Entry 6S7T (electron microscopy, 3.50 A resolution); this record covers chains A and H of the 10 polymer chains in the assembly.

== Chain A ==
Name: Dolichyl-diphosphooligosaccharide--protein glycosyltransferase subunit STT3B
Source organism: Homo sapiens
Notes: EC 2.4.99.18
UniProtKB: Q8TCJ2 (STT3B_HUMAN); residue numbers follow UniProt; this construct covers 1-826
Chain sequence (826 residues; row label = number of the first residue in the row):
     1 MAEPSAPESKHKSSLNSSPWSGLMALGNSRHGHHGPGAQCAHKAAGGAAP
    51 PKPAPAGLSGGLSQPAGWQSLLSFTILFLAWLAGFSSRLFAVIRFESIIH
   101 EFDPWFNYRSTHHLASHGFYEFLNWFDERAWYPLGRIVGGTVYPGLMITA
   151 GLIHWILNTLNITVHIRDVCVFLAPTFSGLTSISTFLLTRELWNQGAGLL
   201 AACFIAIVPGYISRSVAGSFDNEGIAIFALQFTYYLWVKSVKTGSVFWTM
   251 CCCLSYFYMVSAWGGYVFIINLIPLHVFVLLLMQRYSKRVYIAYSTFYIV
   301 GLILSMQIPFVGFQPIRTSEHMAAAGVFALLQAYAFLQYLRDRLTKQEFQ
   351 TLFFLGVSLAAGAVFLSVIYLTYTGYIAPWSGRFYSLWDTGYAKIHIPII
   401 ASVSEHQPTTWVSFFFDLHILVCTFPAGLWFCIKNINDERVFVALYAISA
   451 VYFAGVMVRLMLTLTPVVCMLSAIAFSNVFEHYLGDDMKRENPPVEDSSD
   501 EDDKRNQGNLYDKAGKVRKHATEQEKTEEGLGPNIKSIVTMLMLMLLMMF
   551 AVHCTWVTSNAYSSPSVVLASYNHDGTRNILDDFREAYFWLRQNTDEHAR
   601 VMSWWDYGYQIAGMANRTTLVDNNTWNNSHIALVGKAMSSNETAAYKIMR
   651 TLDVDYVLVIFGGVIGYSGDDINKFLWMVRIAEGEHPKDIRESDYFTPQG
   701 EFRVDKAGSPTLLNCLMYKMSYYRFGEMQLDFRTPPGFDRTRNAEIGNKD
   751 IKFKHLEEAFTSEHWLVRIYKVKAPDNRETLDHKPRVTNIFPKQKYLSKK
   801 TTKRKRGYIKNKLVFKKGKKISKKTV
Not modelled in the structure: 1-62, 486-532, 816-826
Glycans and other covalent adducts: N-acetylglucosamine (NAG) linked to Asn-616, Asn-641; glycan linked to Asn-627
Small-molecule neighbours:
  - 0K3 ((2Z,6Z,10Z,14Z,18Z,22Z,26Z)-3,7,11,15,19,23,27,31-octamethyldotriaconta-2,6,10,14,18,22,26,30-octaen-1-yl dihydrogen phosphate): Tyr-143, Asn-222, Trp-263, Gly-264, Gly-265, Val-267, Phe-268, Asn-271, Leu-272, Pro-274, Leu-275, Phe-278, Met-322, Ala-323, Gly-326, Val-364, Phe-365, Val-368, Trp-380, Arg-383, Phe-384, Leu-387, Ser-449, Phe-453, Arg-459, Leu-460
  - EGY ((4R,7R)-4-hydroxy-N,N,N-trimethyl-4,9-dioxo-7-[(undecanoyloxy)methyl]-3,5,8-trioxa-4lambda~5~-phosphadocosan-1-aminium), molecule 1: Ser-70, Phe-74, Leu-77, Phe-78, Ile-183
  - EGY, molecule 2: Phe-85, Leu-89, Val-92, Ile-93, Phe-95, Glu-96, Ser-97, Ile-153, Ile-156, Leu-157, Val-164, Asp-168, Phe-172, Thr-176
  - EGY, molecule 3: Ser-97, Leu-157, Leu-160, Ile-162, Val-164, Asp-168
  - EGY, molecule 4: Leu-114, Ala-115, Gly-118, Phe-119, Ile-148, Gly-151, Leu-152, Trp-155, Ile-156
  - EGY, molecule 5: Phe-119, Tyr-120, Leu-123, Pro-144, Ile-148, Leu-254, Phe-257, Tyr-258, Ser-261, Leu-304, Gln-307, Ile-308, Pro-309
  - EGY, molecule 6: Phe-232, Phe-247, Trp-248, Cys-251, Leu-254, Ser-255, Tyr-258
  - EGY, molecule 7: Leu-275, Val-279, Leu-282, Met-283, Gln-284, Arg-285, Ile-433, Ile-436, Ala-444, Leu-445, Ile-448
  - EGY, molecule 8: Phe-278, Leu-282, Gln-284, Tyr-334, Val-357, Ala-361, Gly-362, Phe-365
  - KZB ((2S,3R,4R,5S,6S)-2-(hydroxymethyl)-6-[(1S,2R,3R,4R,5'S,6S,7R,8S,9R,12R,13R,15S,16S,18R)-5',7,9,13-tetramethyl-3,15-bis(oxidanyl)spiro[5-oxapentacyclo[10.8.0.02,9.04,8.013,18]icosane-6,2'-oxane]-16-yl]oxy-oxane-3,4,5-triol), molecule 1: Leu-180, Ile-183, Leu-187, Arg-190, Phe-232, Tyr-235, Lys-239, Trp-248
  - KZB, molecule 2: Lys-288, Tyr-291, Gln-332, Ala-335, Phe-336, Tyr-339, Asp-342
  - KZB, molecule 3: Phe-313, Ile-316, Arg-317, Met-322, Leu-371, Tyr-376, Ile-377
UniProt features mapped onto this chain:
  - region: Trp-604 to Asp-606 (Interacts with target acceptor peptide in protein substrate)
  - motif: Glu-101 to Asp-103 (DXD motif 1), Asp-221 to Glu-223 (DXD motif 2), Ser-402 to Glu-405 (SVSE motif), Trp-604 to Gly-608 (WWDYG motif), Asp-671 to Met-678 (DK motif)
  - binding site (Mn(2+)): Asp-103, Asp-221, Glu-223
  - binding site (dolichyl diphosphooligosaccharide): Arg-459, Tyr-609
  - site: Asp-103 (Interacts with target acceptor peptide in protein substrate), Arg-214 (Important for catalytic activity), Glu-405 (Interacts with target acceptor peptide in protein substrate), Lys-674 (Interacts with target acceptor peptide in protein substrate)
  - modified residue: Ala-2 (N-acetylalanine), Ser-13 (Phosphoserine), Ser-18 (Phosphoserine), Ser-29 (Phosphoserine), Ser-498 (Phosphoserine), Ser-499 (Phosphoserine)
  - glycosylation (N-linked (GlcNAc...) asparagine): Asn-616, Asn-623, Asn-627 (high mannose), Asn-641
Reported in the primary citation:
  - post-translational modification sites: Asn-616, Asn-627, Asn-641
  - catalytic residues: Asp-103
  - binding site for Peptide: Asp-103, Asn-623
  - binding site for 0K3: Arg-383, Arg-459
  - catalytic residues: Arg-459 (citing earlier work)

== Chain H ==
Name: Magnesium transporter protein 1
Source organism: Homo sapiens
UniProtKB: Q9H0U3 (MAGT1_HUMAN); residues 1-335 here = UniProt positions 1-335
Chain sequence (335 residues; numbered 1 to 335; the number before each row is that of its first residue):
     1 MAARWRFWCVSVTMVVALLIVCDVPSASAQRKKEMVLSEKVSQLMEWTNK
    51 RPVIRMNGDKFRRLVKAPPRNYSVIVMFTALQLHRQCVVCKQADEEFQIL
   101 ANSWRYSSAFTNRIFFAMVDFDEGSDVFQMLNMNSAPTFINFPAKGKPKR
   151 GDTYELQVRGFSAEQIARWIADRTDVNIRVIRPPNYAGPLMLGLLLAVIG
   201 GLVYLRRSNMEFLFNKTGWAFAALCFVLAMTSGQMWNHIRGPPYAHKNPH
   251 TGHVNYIHGSSQAQFVAETHIVLLFNGGVTLGMVLLCEAATSDMDIGKRK
   301 IMCVAGIGLVVLFFSWMLSIFRSKYHGYPYSFLMS
Not modelled in the structure: 1-214, 247-255
Small-molecule neighbours: EGY ((4R,7R)-4-hydroxy-N,N,N-trimethyl-4,9-dioxo-7-[(undecanoyloxy)methyl]-3,5,8-trioxa-4lambda~5~-phosphadocosan-1-aminium): Lys-216, Trp-219, Ala-223, Phe-226
UniProt features mapped onto this chain:
  - glycosylation: Asn-71 (N-linked (GlcNAc...) asparagine)
  - natural variant: Pro-137 to Ser-335 (deletion: In XMEN), His-238 to Ser-335 (deletion: In XMEN), Val-311 (V311G: Found in patients with X-linked intellectual disability; uncertain significance), Phe-313 to Ser-335 (deletion: In XMEN), Lys-324 (K324N: In CDG1CC), Ser-331 to Ser-335 (deletion: In CDG1CC)
  - mutagenesis: Cys-87 (C87S: Reduces N-glycosylation of cysteine-proximal acceptor sites; when associated with S-90), Cys-90 (C90S: Reduces N-glycosylation of cysteine-proximal acceptor sites; when associated with S-87)

== How chain A and chain H interact ==
Residue-residue contacts - 72 pairs, chain A then chain H:
  Thr-390(A) / Ile-239(H)
  Pro-408(A) / Trp-236(H)  hydrophobic
  Pro-408(A) / Ile-239(H)  hydrophobic
  Pro-408(A) / Arg-240(H)
  Thr-409(A) / Gly-233(H)
  Thr-410(A) / Trp-236(H)
  Thr-410(A) / Gln-262(H)  hydrogen bond (side chain-backbone)
  Thr-410(A) / Gln-264(H)
  Trp-411(A) / Ser-232(H)
  Trp-411(A) / Gln-264(H)
  Trp-411(A) / Glu-268(H)
  Trp-411(A) / Val-272(H)  hydrophobic
  Trp-411(A) / Met-317(H)  hydrophobic
  Trp-411(A) / Lys-324(H)
  Val-412(A) / Ser-261(H)
  Val-412(A) / Phe-321(H)  hydrophobic
  Val-412(A) / Lys-324(H)
  Phe-414(A) / Thr-231(H)
  Phe-415(A) / Phe-314(H)  hydrophobic
  Phe-415(A) / Met-317(H)  hydrophobic
  Phe-415(A) / Phe-321(H)  hydrophobic
  Phe-416(A) / Phe-321(H)  hydrophobic
  Phe-416(A) / Tyr-325(H)  hydrophobic
  His-419(A) / Phe-314(H)
  His-419(A) / Leu-318(H)
  His-419(A) / Tyr-328(H)
  Ile-420(A) / Phe-314(H)  hydrophobic
  Val-422(A) / Thr-231(H)
  Val-422(A) / Asn-276(H)  hydrogen bond (backbone-side chain)
  Cys-423(A) / Asn-276(H)
  Cys-423(A) / Val-279(H)  hydrophobic
  Cys-423(A) / Thr-280(H)  hydrogen bond (backbone-side chain)
  Thr-424(A) / Met-283(H)
  Phe-425(A) / Val-227(H)  hydrophobic
  Pro-426(A) / Leu-224(H)
  Pro-426(A) / Val-227(H)  hydrophobic
  Pro-426(A) / Leu-228(H)  hydrophobic
  Pro-426(A) / Thr-280(H)
  Ala-427(A) / Thr-280(H)
  Ala-427(A) / Met-283(H)  hydrophobic
  Ala-427(A) / Val-284(H)  hydrophobic
  Leu-429(A) / Ala-223(H)  hydrophobic
  Leu-429(A) / Val-227(H)  hydrophobic
  Trp-430(A) / Leu-224(H)
  Trp-430(A) / Val-284(H)  hydrophobic
  Phe-431(A) / Cys-287(H)  hydrophobic
  Ile-433(A) / Lys-216(H)
  Ile-433(A) / Ala-220(H)  hydrophobic
  Lys-434(A) / Lys-216(H)
  Ile-448(A) / Ala-223(H)  hydrophobic
  Ile-448(A) / Phe-226(H)  hydrophobic
  Val-451(A) / Met-230(H)  hydrophobic
  Tyr-452(A) / Met-230(H)  hydrophobic
  Gly-455(A) / Met-235(H)
  Val-456(A) / Met-235(H)  hydrophobic
  Val-479(A) / Met-283(H)  hydrophobic
  Val-479(A) / Cys-287(H)  hydrophobic
  His-482(A) / Ala-290(H)
  Tyr-483(A) / Leu-286(H)  hydrogen bond (side chain-backbone)
  Tyr-483(A) / Ala-290(H)
  Tyr-483(A) / Cys-303(H)  hydrophobic
  Ile-535(A) / Cys-303(H)  hydrophobic
  Ile-538(A) / Ile-307(H)  hydrophobic
  Val-539(A) / Ile-307(H)  hydrophobic
  Met-543(A) / Met-283(H)  hydrophobic
  Met-545(A) / Phe-332(H)  hydrophobic
  Met-549(A) / Phe-332(H)  hydrophobic
  Val-552(A) / Tyr-330(H)
  His-553(A) / Tyr-328(H)
  Trp-556(A) / Tyr-328(H)  hydrophobic
  Trp-556(A) / Pro-329(H)
  Trp-556(A) / Tyr-330(H)  hydrophobic
Interface residues without a listed pair, chain A (43 interface residues in all): Gln-407, Phe-476, Leu-542, Leu-546
Interface residues without a listed pair, chain H (46 interface residues in all): Thr-217, Ala-289, Thr-291, Val-310, Ile-320, Gly-327

== Summary ==
43 residues of chain A and 46 residues of chain H are in contact; the contacts include 4 hydrogen bonds. Polar
pairs include Thr-410(A)/Gln-262(H), Val-422(A)/Asn-276(H) and Cys-423(A)/Thr-280(H). One compound EGY
molecule is bound between chain A and chain H. From the paper: catalytic residues Asp-103(A) and Arg-459(A); a
binding site for Peptide at Asp-103(A) and Asn-623(A).
Chain A is Dolichyl-diphosphooligosaccharide--protein glycosyltransferase subunit STT3B and chain H is
Magnesium transporter protein 1, both from Homo sapiens; the structure, Cryo-EM structure of human
oligosaccharyltransferase complex OST-B, was determined by electron microscopy (same publication as 6S7O).
